Entry 6F40 (electron microscopy, 3.70 A resolution); this record covers chains A and B of the 22 polymer chains in the assembly.

[Chain A]
Molecule: DNA-directed RNA polymerase III subunit RPC1
Source organism: Saccharomyces cerevisiae (strain ATCC 204508 / S288c)
Notes: EC 2.7.7.6
Reference sequence: P04051 (RPC1_YEAST); residues 1-1460 here = UniProt positions 1-1460
Amino-acid sequence (1460 residues; row label = number of the first residue in the row):
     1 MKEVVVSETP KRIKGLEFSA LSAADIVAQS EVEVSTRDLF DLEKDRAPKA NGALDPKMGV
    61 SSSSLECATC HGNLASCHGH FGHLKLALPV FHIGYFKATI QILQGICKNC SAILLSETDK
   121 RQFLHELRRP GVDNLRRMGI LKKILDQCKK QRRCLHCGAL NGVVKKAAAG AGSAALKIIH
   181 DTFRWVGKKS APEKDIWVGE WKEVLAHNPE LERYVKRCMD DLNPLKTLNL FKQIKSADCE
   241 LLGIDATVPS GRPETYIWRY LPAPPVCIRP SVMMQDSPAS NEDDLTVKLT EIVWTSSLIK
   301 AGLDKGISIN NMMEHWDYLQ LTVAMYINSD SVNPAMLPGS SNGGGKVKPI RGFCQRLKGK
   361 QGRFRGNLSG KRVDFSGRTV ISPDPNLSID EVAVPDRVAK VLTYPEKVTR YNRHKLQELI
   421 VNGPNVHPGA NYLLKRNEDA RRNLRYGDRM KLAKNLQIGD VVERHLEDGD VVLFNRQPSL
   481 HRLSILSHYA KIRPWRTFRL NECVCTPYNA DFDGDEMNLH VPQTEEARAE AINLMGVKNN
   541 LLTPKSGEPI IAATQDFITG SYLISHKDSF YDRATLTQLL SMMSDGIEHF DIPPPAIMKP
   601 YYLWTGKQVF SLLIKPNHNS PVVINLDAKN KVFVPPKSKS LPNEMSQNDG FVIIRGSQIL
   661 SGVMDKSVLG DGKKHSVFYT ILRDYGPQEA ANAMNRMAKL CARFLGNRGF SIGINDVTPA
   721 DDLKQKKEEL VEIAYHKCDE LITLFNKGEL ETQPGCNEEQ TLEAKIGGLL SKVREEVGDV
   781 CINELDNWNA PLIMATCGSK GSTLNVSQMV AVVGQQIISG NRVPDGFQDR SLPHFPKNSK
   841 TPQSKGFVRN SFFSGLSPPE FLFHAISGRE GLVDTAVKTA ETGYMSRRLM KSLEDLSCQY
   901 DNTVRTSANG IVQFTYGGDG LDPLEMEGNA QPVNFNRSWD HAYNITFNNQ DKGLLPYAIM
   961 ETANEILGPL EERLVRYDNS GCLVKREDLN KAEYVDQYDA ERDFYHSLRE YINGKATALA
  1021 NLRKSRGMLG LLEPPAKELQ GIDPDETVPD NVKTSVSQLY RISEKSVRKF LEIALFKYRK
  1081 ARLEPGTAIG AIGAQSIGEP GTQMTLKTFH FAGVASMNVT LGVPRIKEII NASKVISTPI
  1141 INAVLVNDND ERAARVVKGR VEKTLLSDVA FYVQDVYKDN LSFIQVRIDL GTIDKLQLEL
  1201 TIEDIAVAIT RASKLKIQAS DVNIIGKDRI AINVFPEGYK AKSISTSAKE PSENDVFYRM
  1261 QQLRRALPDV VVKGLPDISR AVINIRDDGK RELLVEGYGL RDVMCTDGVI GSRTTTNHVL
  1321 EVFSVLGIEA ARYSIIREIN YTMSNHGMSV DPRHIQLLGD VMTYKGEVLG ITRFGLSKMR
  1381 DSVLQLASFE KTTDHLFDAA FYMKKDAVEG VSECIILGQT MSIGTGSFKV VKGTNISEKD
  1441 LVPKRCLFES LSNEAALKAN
Unresolved in the structure: 1, 169-174, 335-347, 1101-1116, 1237-1252, 1451-1460
Swiss-Prot annotation at these positions:
  - region: Pro858 to Glu870 (Bridging helix)
  - binding site (Zn(2+)): Cys67, Cys70, Cys77, His80, Cys107, Cys110, Cys154
  - binding site (Mg(2+)): Asp511, Asp513, Asp515
  - mutagenesis: Thr506 (T506I: Temperature-sensitive), Asn509 (N509Y: Temperature-sensitive), Asn518 (N518Q: Temperature-sensitive)
Ion coordination: Zn2+ site 1: Cys67, Cys70, His80; Zn2+ site 2: Cys107, Cys110, Cys154, Cys157

[Chain B]
Molecule: DNA-directed RNA polymerase III subunit RPC2
Source organism: Saccharomyces cerevisiae (strain ATCC 204508 / S288c)
Notes: EC 2.7.7.6
Reference sequence: P22276 (RPC2_YEAST); residues 1-1149 here = UniProt positions 1-1149
Amino-acid sequence (1149 residues; numbered 1 to 1149; the number before each row is that of its first residue):
     1 MVAATKRRKT HIHKHVKDEA FDDLLKPVYK GKKLTDEINT AQDKWHLLPA FLKVKGLVKQ
    61 HLDSFNYFVD TDLKKIIKAN QLILSDVDPE FYLKYVDIRV GKKSSSSTKD YLTPPHECRL
   121 RDMTYSAPIY VDIEYTRGRN IIMHKDVEIG RMPIMLRSNK CILYDADESK MAKLNECPLD
   181 PGGYFIVNGT EKVILVQEQL SKNRIIVEAD EKKGIVQASV TSSTHERKSK TYVITKNGKI
   241 YLKHNSIAEE IPIAIVLKAC GILSDLEIMQ LVCGNDSSYQ DIFAVNLEES SKLDIYTQQQ
   301 ALEYIGAKVK TMRRQKLTIL QEGIEAIATT VIAHLTVEAL DFREKALYIA MMTRRVVMAM
   361 YNPKMIDDRD YVGNKRLELA GQLISLLFED LFKKFNNDFK LSIDKVLKKP NRAMEYDALL
   421 SINVHSNNIT SGLNRAISTG NWSLKRFKME RAGVTHVLSR LSYISALGMM TRISSQFEKS
   481 RKVSGPRALQ PSQFGMLCTA DTPEGEACGL VKNLALMTHI TTDDEEEPIK KLCYVLGVED
   541 ITLIDSASLH LNYGVYLNGT LIGSIRFPTK FVTQFRHLRR TGKVSEFISI YSNSHQMAVH
   601 IATDGGRICR PLIIVSDGQS RVKDIHLRKL LDGELDFDDF LKLGLVEYLD VNEENDSYIA
   661 LYEKDIVPSM THLEIEPFTI LGAVAGLIPY PHHNQSPRNT YQCAMGKQAI GAIAYNQFKR
   721 IDTLLYLMTY PQQPMVKTKT IELIDYDKLP AGQNATVAVM SYSGYDIEDA LVLNKSSIDR
   781 GFGRCETRRK TTTVLKRYAN HTQDIIGGMR VDENGDPIWQ HQSLGPDGLG EVGMKVQSGQ
   841 IYINKSVPTN SADAPNPNNV NVQTQYREAP VIYRGPEPSH IDQVMMSVSD NDQALIKVLL
   901 RQNRRPELGD KFSSRHGQKG VCGIIVKQED MPFNDQGIVP DIIMNPHGFP SRMTVGKMIE
   961 LISGKAGVLN GTLEYGTCFG GSKLEDMSKI LVDQGFNYSG KDMLYSGITG ECLQAYIFFG
  1021 PIYYQKLKHM VLDKMHARAR GPRAVLTRQP TEGRSRDGGL RLGEMERDCV IAYGASQLLL
  1081 ERLMISSDAF EVDVCDKCGL MGYSGWCTTC KSAENIIKMT IPYAAKLLFQ ELLSMNIAPR
  1141 LRLEDIFQQ
Unresolved in the structure: 1-35
Swiss-Prot annotation at these positions:
  - zinc finger: Cys1095 to Cys1110 (C4-type)
  - binding site (Zn(2+)): Cys1095, Cys1098, Cys1107, Cys1110
Ion coordination: Zn2+: Cys1095, Cys1098, Cys1107, Cys1110

[Interface between chain A and chain B]
Residue-residue contacts (306):
  Glu8(A) - Ile1117(B)
  Thr9(A) - Asp1145(B)
  Pro10(A) - Asp1145(B)
  Pro10(A) - Ile1146(B)
  Lys11(A) - Ile1117(B)
  Lys11(A) - Met1119(B)
  Lys11(A) - Glu1144(B)
  Lys11(A) - Asp1145(B)
  Lys11(A) - Ile1146(B)
  Arg12(A) - Leu1143(B)
  Arg12(A) - Glu1144(B)  hydrogen bond (backbone-backbone)
  Ile13(A) - Arg1142(B)
  Ile13(A) - Leu1143(B)  hydrophobic
  Lys14(A) - Arg1142(B)  hydrogen bond (backbone-backbone)
  Lys14(A) - Glu1144(B)
  Gly15(A) - Arg1142(B)
  Leu16(A) - Phe1129(B)  hydrophobic
  Leu16(A) - Pro1139(B)  hydrophobic
  Leu16(A) - Arg1140(B)
  Leu16(A) - Leu1141(B)  hydrophobic
  Glu17(A) - Ala1138(B)
  Glu17(A) - Pro1139(B)
  Glu17(A) - Arg1140(B)  hydrogen bond (backbone-backbone)
  Glu17(A) - Arg1142(B)  salt bridge
  Phe18(A) - Ala1138(B)
  Phe18(A) - Pro1139(B)  hydrophobic
  Ser19(A) - Ile1137(B)
  Ser19(A) - Ala1138(B)  hydrogen bond (backbone-backbone)
  Ala20(A) - Asn1136(B)
  Leu21(A) - Leu1133(B)  hydrophobic
  Leu21(A) - Asn1136(B)  hydrogen bond (backbone-side chain)
  Leu21(A) - Ala1138(B)  hydrophobic
  Ala28(A) - Thr1108(B)
  Ala28(A) - Thr1109(B)
  Gln29(A) - Leu1100(B)
  Gln29(A) - Thr1108(B)
  Cys70(A) - Tyr1103(B)  hydrophobic
  Leu74(A) - Arg1048(B)  hydrogen bond (backbone-side chain)
  His78(A) - Phe1090(B)
  His78(A) - Glu1091(B)
  His78(A) - Lys1126(B)  hydrogen bond (backbone-side chain)
  His78(A) - Gln1130(B)  hydrogen bond (backbone-side chain)
  His80(A) - Tyr1103(B)
  Phe81(A) - Leu1133(B)  hydrophobic
  His92(A) - Asn1136(B)
  Tyr95(A) - Asn1136(B)  hydrogen bond (side chain-backbone)
  Tyr95(A) - Ile1137(B)
  Thr255(A) - Asn1136(B)
  Trp258(A) - Asn1136(B)
  Pro262(A) - Ser1134(B)
  Pro264(A) - Ser1134(B)
  Pro265(A) - Gln1130(B)
  Ile268(A) - Leu1046(B)
  Ile268(A) - Gln1130(B)
  Ile268(A) - Glu1131(B)
  Pro270(A) - Leu1046(B)
  Tyr326(A) - Ser1134(B)  hydrogen bond
  Ile327(A) - Met1135(B)  hydrophobic
  Phe353(A) - Ser1134(B)
  Phe353(A) - Met1135(B)  hydrophobic
  Arg356(A) - Glu1131(B)  salt bridge
  Leu357(A) - Leu1128(B)  hydrophobic
  Leu357(A) - Glu1131(B)
  Gln361(A) - Arg1061(B)
  Arg363(A) - Leu1046(B)
  Arg363(A) - Leu1127(B)
  Arg363(A) - Glu1131(B)  salt bridge
  Phe364(A) - Leu1128(B)  hydrophobic
  Arg365(A) - Arg1061(B)  hydrogen bond (backbone-side chain)
  Gly366(A) - Gln1049(B)
  Gly366(A) - Arg1061(B)
  Asn367(A) - Thr1047(B)
  Asn367(A) - Gln1049(B)  hydrogen bond (backbone-side chain)
  Asn367(A) - Ala1124(B)
  Leu368(A) - Ala1124(B)
  Leu368(A) - Ala1125(B)
  Leu368(A) - Leu1128(B)  hydrophobic
  Ser369(A) - Leu1083(B)
  Gly370(A) - Leu1062(B)
  Gly370(A) - Gly1063(B)
  Lys371(A) - Gln1049(B)
  Lys371(A) - Arg1061(B)
  Lys371(A) - Leu1062(B)  hydrogen bond (backbone-backbone)
  Lys371(A) - Leu1083(B)  hydrogen bond (side chain-backbone)
  Lys371(A) - Ser1087(B)
  Lys371(A) - Pro1122(B)
  Arg372(A) - Pro1050(B)
  Arg372(A) - Glu1052(B)  salt bridge
  Arg372(A) - Leu1060(B)
  Arg372(A) - Arg1061(B)
  Arg372(A) - Ser1087(B)  hydrogen bond (backbone-side chain)
  Val373(A) - Gly1059(B)
  Val373(A) - Leu1060(B)  hydrogen bond (backbone-backbone)
  Val373(A) - Leu1062(B)  hydrophobic
  Val373(A) - Arg1082(B)
  Asp374(A) - Arg1038(B)  salt bridge
  Asp374(A) - Ala1039(B)
  Asp374(A) - Arg1043(B)  salt bridge
  Asp374(A) - Pro1050(B)
  Asp374(A) - Arg1082(B)  hydrogen bond (backbone-side chain)
  Asp374(A) - Ser1086(B)  hydrogen bond (backbone-backbone)
  Phe375(A) - Arg1038(B)  hydrogen bond (backbone-backbone)
  Phe375(A) - Ala1039(B)  hydrogen bond (backbone-backbone)
  Ser376(A) - Arg1038(B)  hydrogen bond (backbone-backbone)
  Ser376(A) - Leu1060(B)  hydrogen bond (side chain-backbone)
  Gly377(A) - His1036(B)
  Arg378(A) - Lys1034(B)
  Arg378(A) - His1036(B)
  Arg378(A) - Leu1060(B)
  Thr379(A) - Met1035(B)
  Val380(A) - Val1031(B)  hydrophobic
  Ile381(A) - Val921(B)
  Pro383(A) - Tyr765(B)
  Asp384(A) - Tyr765(B)  hydrogen bond
  Pro385(A) - Gly764(B)
  Pro385(A) - Tyr765(B)
  Asn386(A) - Tyr765(B)  hydrogen bond
  Arg397(A) - Met1035(B)
  Val398(A) - His1036(B)
  Val398(A) - Ala1037(B)  hydrophobic
  Val401(A) - Ala1037(B)
  Val401(A) - Ala1039(B)
  Leu402(A) - Arg1038(B)
  Arg441(A) - Arg1040(B)
  Asn475(A) - Glu1066(B)
  Gln477(A) - Glu1066(B)
  Ser479(A) - Met1065(B)  hydrogen bond (side chain-backbone)
  Ser479(A) - Glu1066(B)
  Ser479(A) - Cys1069(B)
  His481(A) - Cys1069(B)  hydrogen bond (backbone-side chain)
  Arg482(A) - Ala1072(B)  hydrogen bond (side chain-backbone)
  Arg482(A) - Tyr1073(B)  hydrogen bond (backbone-side chain)
  Leu483(A) - Tyr1073(B)
  Ile485(A) - Cys1069(B)  hydrophobic
  Ile485(A) - Tyr1073(B)  hydrogen bond (backbone-side chain)
  Leu486(A) - Tyr1073(B)
  Trp495(A) - Glu907(B)
  Trp495(A) - Leu908(B)  hydrophobic
  Arg496(A) - Glu877(B)  salt bridge
  Arg496(A) - Val1031(B)
  Arg496(A) - Leu1032(B)
  Arg496(A) - Met1035(B)
  Thr497(A) - Leu908(B)
  Glu502(A) - Gly764(B)
  Glu502(A) - Ile767(B)
  Asp511(A) - Glu768(B)
  Asp511(A) - Asp769(B)
  Phe512(A) - Glu768(B)
  Phe512(A) - Val921(B)  hydrogen bond (backbone-backbone)
  Asp513(A) - Asp769(B)
  Asp513(A) - Lys911(B)
  Asp513(A) - Lys919(B)
  Gly514(A) - Val921(B)
  Asn518(A) - Leu1060(B)
  His520(A) - Leu1062(B)
  Val521(A) - Arg1082(B)
  Pro522(A) - Glu1081(B)
  Gln523(A) - Glu1081(B)
  Thr524(A) - Glu1081(B)
  Glu526(A) - Gln1077(B)
  Ala527(A) - Leu1078(B)  hydrophobic
  Glu530(A) - Ala1075(B)
  Glu530(A) - Ser1076(B)  hydrogen bond (side chain-backbone)
  Glu530(A) - Gln1077(B)  hydrogen bond (side chain-backbone)
  Leu534(A) - Tyr1073(B)
  Leu534(A) - Ala1075(B)  hydrophobic
  Met535(A) - Tyr1073(B)  hydrophobic
  Met535(A) - Leu1078(B)  hydrophobic
  Asn540(A) - Tyr1073(B)
  Gln555(A) - Ile767(B)  hydrogen bond (side chain-backbone)
  Gln555(A) - Glu768(B)
  Gln555(A) - His947(B)
  Asp556(A) - Ser761(B)
  Asp556(A) - Asp766(B)
  Asp556(A) - Ile767(B)
  Asp556(A) - His947(B)  salt bridge
  Thr559(A) - His947(B)
  Ala702(A) - Ser763(B)
  Ala702(A) - Gly764(B)
  Leu705(A) - Ser761(B)
  Gly706(A) - Ser761(B)
  Asn707(A) - Ser1006(B)  hydrogen bond
  Asn707(A) - Ile1008(B)
  Asn707(A) - Leu1013(B)
  Asn707(A) - Gln1014(B)
  Arg708(A) - Leu1013(B)
  Arg708(A) - Gln1014(B)  hydrogen bond (backbone-backbone)
  Arg708(A) - Ala1015(B)
  Gly709(A) - Ala1015(B)
  Phe710(A) - Met760(B)
  Phe710(A) - Ser761(B)
  Phe710(A) - Pro946(B)
  Phe710(A) - Ile1017(B)
  Ser711(A) - Val759(B)  hydrogen bond (side chain-backbone)
  Ser711(A) - Met760(B)
  Ser711(A) - Tyr1016(B)
  Ser711(A) - Ile1017(B)
  Ser711(A) - Phe1018(B)
  Ile712(A) - Pro946(B)  hydrophobic
  Ile712(A) - Phe949(B)  hydrophobic
  Ile712(A) - Phe1018(B)
  Gly713(A) - Met958(B)
  Gly713(A) - Lys1001(B)
  Gly713(A) - Phe1018(B)
  Ile714(A) - Met958(B)
  Ile714(A) - Phe1018(B)
  Asn715(A) - Tyr998(B)  hydrogen bond
  Asn715(A) - Ser999(B)
  Asp716(A) - Lys1001(B)  salt bridge
  Val717(A) - Met958(B)  hydrophobic
  Met794(A) - His947(B)  hydrogen bond
  Met794(A) - Pro950(B)  hydrophobic
  Lys800(A) - His947(B)
  Lys800(A) - Ser951(B)
  Asn805(A) - Pro950(B)
  Asn805(A) - Met953(B)
  Gln808(A) - Met953(B)
  Met809(A) - Phe949(B)
  Phe827(A) - Tyr371(B)
  Phe827(A) - Ser492(B)
  Phe827(A) - Glu654(B)
  Phe827(A) - Asn655(B)
  Gln828(A) - Tyr591(B)  hydrogen bond
  Gln828(A) - Asn593(B)
  Gln828(A) - His595(B)
  Gln828(A) - Asn655(B)
  Arg830(A) - Glu654(B)  hydrogen bond (side chain-backbone)
  Arg830(A) - Asn655(B)  hydrogen bond (side chain-backbone)
  Arg830(A) - Ser657(B)  hydrogen bond (side chain-backbone)
  Ser831(A) - Pro491(B)
  Pro833(A) - Glu654(B)
  Pro833(A) - Ser657(B)
  Pro833(A) - Tyr658(B)
  Pro833(A) - Ile659(B)  hydrogen bond (backbone-backbone)
  His834(A) - Phe494(B)
  His834(A) - Tyr658(B)
  His834(A) - Ile659(B)
  His834(A) - Leu661(B)
  Phe835(A) - Tyr658(B)
  Pro836(A) - Tyr658(B)
  Phe852(A) - His693(B)
  Phe852(A) - Met953(B)  hydrophobic
  Phe853(A) - His693(B)  hydrogen bond (backbone-side chain)
  Phe853(A) - Leu984(B)  hydrophobic
  Ser854(A) - His693(B)  hydrogen bond (backbone-side chain)
  Leu856(A) - His692(B)
  Leu856(A) - Phe979(B)
  Pro858(A) - Phe494(B)
  Pro858(A) - Leu661(B)  hydrophobic
  Pro858(A) - Tyr662(B)
  Pro858(A) - Pro677(B)  hydrophobic
  Pro858(A) - Phe979(B)  hydrophobic
  Pro859(A) - Leu661(B)
  Phe861(A) - Phe979(B)  hydrophobic
  Leu862(A) - Phe494(B)  hydrophobic
  His864(A) - Gln695(B)
  His864(A) - Ser696(B)  hydrogen bond (backbone-side chain)
  Ile866(A) - Leu489(B)  hydrophobic
  Gly868(A) - Ser696(B)
  Gly868(A) - Pro697(B)
  Arg869(A) - Leu489(B)
  Arg869(A) - Thr499(B)  hydrogen bond (side chain-backbone)
  Arg869(A) - Thr502(B)  hydrogen bond
  Leu872(A) - Glu504(B)
  Leu872(A) - Cys508(B)
  Leu872(A) - Tyr701(B)  hydrophobic
  Val873(A) - Ser484(B)
  Val873(A) - Arg487(B)
  Val873(A) - Cys508(B)  hydrophobic
  Arg887(A) - Glu1064(B)  salt bridge
  Met890(A) - Asp1068(B)
  Met890(A) - Ile1071(B)  hydrophobic
  Glu894(A) - Arg1067(B)  salt bridge
  Ala1088(A) - Ile1071(B)
  Ala1091(A) - Ile1071(B)  hydrophobic
  Ala1091(A) - Ala1072(B)  hydrophobic
  Ile1092(A) - Ala1072(B)
  Gln1095(A) - Asp1068(B)  hydrogen bond (side chain-backbone)
  Gln1095(A) - Cys1069(B)
  Tyr1258(A) - Ser291(B)  hydrogen bond
  Tyr1258(A) - Lys292(B)
  Arg1265(A) - Val285(B)
  Leu1396(A) - Leu1132(B)  hydrophobic
  Leu1396(A) - Ile1137(B)
  Phe1397(A) - Ile1137(B)  hydrophobic
  Ala1400(A) - Ile1137(B)  hydrophobic
  Val1411(A) - Ile1071(B)  hydrophobic
  Ile1415(A) - Leu1079(B)  hydrophobic
  Ile1416(A) - Pro1122(B)
  Ile1416(A) - Ala1125(B)
  Leu1417(A) - Ile1121(B)
  Leu1417(A) - Pro1122(B)
  Leu1417(A) - Phe1129(B)  hydrophobic
  Gly1418(A) - Leu1080(B)
  Gly1418(A) - Met1084(B)
  Gly1418(A) - Pro1122(B)
  Gln1419(A) - Leu1080(B)
  Thr1420(A) - Ser1076(B)
  Thr1420(A) - Gln1077(B)
  Met1421(A) - Ser1076(B)
  Ile1423(A) - Gly1074(B)
  Gly1424(A) - Gly1074(B)
  Thr1425(A) - Gly1074(B)  hydrogen bond (backbone-backbone)
  Thr1425(A) - Ala1075(B)
  Thr1425(A) - Ser1076(B)  hydrogen bond (backbone-side chain)
  Gly1426(A) - Ser1076(B)  hydrogen bond (backbone-side chain)
Interface residues without a listed pair, chain A (181 interface residues in all): Ser22, Asp25, Thr69, Gly79, Cys267, Ser382, Leu473, Arg476, Arg499, Glu516, Thr554, Ser799, Gly826, Asp829, Lys837, Gly855, Ser857, Ala865, Ala876, Gly883, Lys1429
Interface residues without a listed pair, chain B (167 interface residues in all): Asp281, Ala488, Ser594, Asp656, Ile680, Pro691, Asn699, Thr700, Tyr762, Ala770, Gly909, Gly920, Cys922, Val955, Ile959, Ile962, Thr1009, Cys1012, Val1045, Asp1088, Asp1093, Asp1096, Gly1102, Gln1149

[Overview]
Chain A and chain B form an interface of 181 and 167 residues respectively, with 53 hydrogen bonds and 11 salt
bridges. Among the polar pairs are Glu17(A)-Arg1142(B), Arg356(A)-Glu1131(B) and Arg363(A)-Glu1131(B).
Chain A is DNA-directed RNA polymerase III subunit RPC1 and chain B is DNA-directed RNA polymerase III subunit
RPC2, both from Saccharomyces cerevisiae (strain ATCC 204508 / S288c); the structure, RNA Polymerase III open
complex, was determined by electron microscopy, deposited together with 6F41, 6F42 and 6F44.
